PDB entry 6SBJ | X-ray diffraction, 2.22 A resolution | chains A and B

Chain A (and B):
Molecule: Acylpyruvase FAHD1, mitochondrial
From: Mus musculus
Notes: EC 3.7.1.5, 4.1.1.112; chain B of this document is another copy of the same molecule, construct and numbering; everything in this record applies to it too
UniProtKB: Q8R0F8 (FAHD1_MOUSE); numbering as in UniProt (aligned over 1-227)
Chain sequence (265 residues; numbered -37 to 227; the number before each row is that of its first residue; numbers below 1 keep their minus sign (Met-37 is residue -37)):
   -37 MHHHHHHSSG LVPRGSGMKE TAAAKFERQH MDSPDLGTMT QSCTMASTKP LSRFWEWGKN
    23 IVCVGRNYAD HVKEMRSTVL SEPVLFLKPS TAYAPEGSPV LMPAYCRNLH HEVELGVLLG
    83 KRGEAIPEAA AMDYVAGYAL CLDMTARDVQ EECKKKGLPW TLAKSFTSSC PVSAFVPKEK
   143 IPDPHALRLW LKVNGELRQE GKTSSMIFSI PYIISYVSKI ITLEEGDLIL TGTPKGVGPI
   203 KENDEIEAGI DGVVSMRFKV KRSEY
Disordered / not traced: -37 to 9, 36-40, 226-227 (chain B: -37 to 4, 31-39, 226-227)
Construct notes: initiating methionine (-37); expression tag (-36 to 0)
Ion coordination: Mg2+ site 1: Lys21, Asn22 (shared with Lys21(B), Asn22(B) of chain B); Mg2+ site 2: Glu74, Glu76, Asp105
What the authors report for this chain:
  - post-translational modification sites: Lys83 (citing earlier work)

Chain A / chain B interface:
Contacting residue pairs (60):
  Glu18(A) with Lys21(B), hydrogen bond (backbone-side chain)
  Trp19(A) with Lys21(B)
  Lys21(A) with Glu18(B), hydrogen bond (side chain-backbone); Trp19(B); Lys21(B); Asn22(B); Ser52(B)
  Asn22(A) with Lys21(B); Pro51(B); Ser52(B), hydrogen bond
  Val46(A) with Pro121(B), hydrophobic
  Leu47(A) with Pro121(B); Thr123(B), hydrogen bond (backbone-side chain)
  Phe48(A) with Thr123(B)
  Leu49(A) with Leu49(B); Thr123(B); Ser127(B)
  Pro51(A) with Asn22(B); Leu49(B); Ile183(B), hydrophobic
  Ser52(A) with Lys21(B); Asn22(B), hydrogen bond; Glu186(B)
  Thr53(A) with Ile183(B); Thr184(B), hydrogen bond (side chain-backbone); Glu186(B)
  Tyr67(A) with Ile182(B)
  Glu86(A) with Thr129(B)
  Lys116(A) with Gly119(B)
  Gly119(A) with Lys116(B); Trp122(B), hydrogen bond (backbone-side chain)
  Leu120(A) with Trp122(B)
  Pro121(A) with Val46(B); Leu47(B); Phe48(B), hydrophobic; Trp122(B), hydrophobic
  Trp122(A) with Gly119(B), hydrogen bond (side chain-backbone); Leu120(B); Pro121(B), hydrophobic
  Thr123(A) with Leu47(B), hydrogen bond (side chain-backbone); Phe48(B)
  Leu124(A) with Tyr178(B)
  Ser127(A) with Leu49(B); Ile183(B)
  Phe128(A) with Ile182(B)
  Thr129(A) with Ile182(B), hydrogen bond (backbone-backbone); Ile183(B); Thr184(B), hydrogen bond (side chain-backbone)
  Tyr178(A) with Leu124(B)
  Ile182(A) with Tyr67(B); Leu124(B), hydrophobic; Phe128(B); Thr129(B), hydrogen bond (backbone-backbone)
  Ile183(A) with Pro51(B), hydrophobic; Thr53(B); Ser127(B); Thr129(B)
  Thr184(A) with Thr53(B), hydrogen bond (backbone-side chain); Thr129(B), hydrogen bond (backbone-side chain)
  Glu186(A) with Thr53(B)
Other interface residues (no listed pair), chain A (30 interface residues in all): Gly20, Lys50
Other interface residues (no listed pair), chain B (30 interface residues in all): Gly20, Leu42, Leu63

In short:
The chain A/chain B interface involves 30 residues from each chain, with 14 hydrogen bonds. Among the polar
pairs are Glu18(A)-Lys21(B), Asn22(A)-Ser52(B) and Leu47(A)-Thr123(B). Lys21(A) and Asn22(A) coordinate Mg2+
site 1. The Mg2+ site 2 is built by Glu74(A), Glu76(A) and Asp105(A). From the paper: a modification site at
Lys83(A).
Chain A and chain B are both Acylpyruvase FAHD1, mitochondrial (Mus musculus); the structure, X-ray structure
of mus musculus Fumarylacetoacetate hydrolase domain containing protein 1 (FAHD1) apo-form uuncomplexed, was
determined by X-ray diffraction together with 6SBI from the same study.
